PDB entry 4QWI | X-ray diffraction, 2.60 A resolution | chains O and U of the 28 polymer chains in the assembly

[Chain O]
Molecule: Proteasome subunit alpha type-2
Source organism: Saccharomyces cerevisiae
Notes: engineered mutation(s): A49S
UniProt: P23639 (PSA2_YEAST); numbering as in UniProt (aligned over 1-250)
Amino-acid sequence (250 residues; numbered 1 to 250; the number before each row is that of its first residue):
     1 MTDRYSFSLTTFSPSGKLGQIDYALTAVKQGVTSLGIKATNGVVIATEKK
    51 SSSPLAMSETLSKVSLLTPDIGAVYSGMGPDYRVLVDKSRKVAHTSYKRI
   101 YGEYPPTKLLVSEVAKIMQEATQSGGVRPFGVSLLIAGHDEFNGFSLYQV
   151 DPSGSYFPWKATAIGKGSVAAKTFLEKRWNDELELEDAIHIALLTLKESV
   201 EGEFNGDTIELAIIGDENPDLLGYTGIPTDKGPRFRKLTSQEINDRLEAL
Swiss-Prot annotation at these positions:
  - cross-link: Lys108 (Glycyl lysine isopeptide (Lys-Gly) (interchain with G-Cter in ubiquitin))

[Chain U]
Molecule: Proteasome subunit alpha type-1
Source organism: Saccharomyces cerevisiae
UniProt: P21243 (PSA1_YEAST); residues -8 to 243 here correspond to UniProt positions 1-252 (UniProt number = residue number + 9)
Amino-acid sequence (252 residues; each row starts with the number of its first residue; numbers below 1 keep their minus sign (Met-8 is residue -8)):
    -8 MSGAAAASAAGYDRHITIFSPEGRLYQVEYAFKATNQTNINSLAVRGKDC
    42 TVVISQKKVPDKLLDPTTVSYIFCISRTIGMVVNGPIPDARNAALRAKAE
    92 AAEFRYKYGYDMPCDVLAKRMANLSQIYTQRAYMRPLGVILTFVSVDEEL
   142 GPSIYKTDPAGYYVGYKATATGPKQQEITTNLENHFKKSKIDHINEESWE
   192 KVVEFAITHMIDALGTEFSKNDLEVGVATKDKFFTLSAENIEERLVAIAE
   242 QD
Disordered / not traced: -8 to 1, 243

[Interface between chain O and chain U]
Pairs across the interface (65):
  Asp3(O) - Tyr124(U)
  Tyr5(O) - Ile7(U)
  Tyr5(O) - Ala123(U)  hydrophobic
  Tyr5(O) - Tyr124(U)  hydrophobic
  Leu9(O) - Ile9(U)  hydrophobic
  Leu9(O) - Ala123(U)  hydrophobic
  Gln20(O) - Ile9(U)
  Gln20(O) - Phe10(U)  hydrogen bond (side chain-backbone)
  Tyr23(O) - Phe10(U)  hydrophobic
  Tyr23(O) - Ser11(U)
  Tyr23(O) - Pro12(U)  hydrophobic
  Tyr23(O) - Gly14(U)
  Ala24(O) - Phe10(U)  hydrophobic
  Thr26(O) - Pro12(U)
  Thr26(O) - Glu13(U)
  Ala27(O) - Gly14(U)
  Ser52(O) - Tyr153(U)  hydrogen bond
  Ser53(O) - Thr170(U)
  Pro54(O) - Lys158(U)
  Pro54(O) - Glu174(U)
  Leu55(O) - Tyr157(U)
  Leu55(O) - Lys158(U)  hydrogen bond (backbone-backbone)
  Leu55(O) - Ala159(U)
  Leu55(O) - Thr170(U)
  Leu55(O) - Leu173(U)  hydrophobic
  Leu55(O) - Phe177(U)  hydrophobic
  Ala56(O) - Gly156(U)
  Ala56(O) - Tyr157(U)  hydrophobic
  Met57(O) - Arg37(U)
  Met57(O) - Val155(U)
  Met57(O) - Gly156(U)  hydrogen bond (backbone-backbone)
  Met57(O) - Tyr157(U)
  Met57(O) - Lys158(U)
  Thr60(O) - Tyr146(U)
  Thr60(O) - Val155(U)
  Thr60(O) - Gly156(U)  hydrogen bond (side chain-backbone)
  Leu61(O) - Tyr153(U)  hydrophobic
  Leu61(O) - Val155(U)  hydrophobic
  Met78(O) - Phe10(U)  hydrophobic
  Met78(O) - Leu16(U)  hydrophobic
  Pro80(O) - Gln117(U)
  Pro80(O) - Ala151(U)
  Pro80(O) - Gly152(U)
  Pro80(O) - Tyr153(U)
  Asp81(O) - Gln117(U)
  Arg83(O) - Ala113(U)  hydrogen bond (side chain-backbone)
  Arg83(O) - Asn114(U)  hydrogen bond
  Arg83(O) - Gly152(U)  hydrogen bond (side chain-backbone)
  Arg83(O) - Tyr154(U)
  Val84(O) - Asn114(U)
  Val84(O) - Gln117(U)
  Asp87(O) - Lys110(U)  salt bridge
  Asp87(O) - Asn114(U)  hydrogen bond
  Gly126(O) - Arg122(U)
  Gly126(O) - Ala123(U)  hydrogen bond (backbone-backbone)
  Val127(O) - Gln121(U)
  Val127(O) - Arg122(U)
  Arg128(O) - Thr8(U)
  Arg128(O) - Phe10(U)
  Arg128(O) - Leu16(U)
  Arg128(O) - Thr120(U)  hydrogen bond (side chain-backbone)
  Arg128(O) - Gln121(U)  hydrogen bond (backbone-backbone)
  Pro129(O) - Phe10(U)
  Phe130(O) - Gln121(U)
  Gly131(O) - Phe10(U)
Other interface residues (no listed pair), chain O (30 interface residues in all): Thr2, Ala121
Other interface residues (no listed pair), chain U (34 interface residues in all): Thr160

[Overview]
Chain O and chain U form an interface of 30 and 34 residues respectively; the contacts include 12 hydrogen
bonds and 1 salt bridge. Among the polar pairs are Asp87(O)-Lys110(U), Gln20(O)-Phe10(U) and
Ser52(O)-Tyr153(U).
Here chain O is Proteasome subunit alpha type-2 and chain U is Proteasome subunit alpha type-1, both from
Saccharomyces cerevisiae. Entry 4QWI (yCP beta5-A49S-mutant in complex with carfilzomib) was determined by
X-ray diffraction (same publication as 4QUX, 4QUY, 4QV0, 4QV1, 4QV3, 4QV4 and 42 further entries).
